7EII - chains A and B; structure by X-ray diffraction, 2.40 A resolution.

# Chain A (and B)
Protein: FAD dependent L-Lys oxidase
Source organism: synthetic construct
Notes: chain B of this document is another copy of the same molecule, construct and numbering; everything in this record applies to it too
Chain sequence (595 residues; numbered -1 to 593; the number before each row is that of its first residue; numbers below 1 keep their minus sign (Met-1 is residue -1)):
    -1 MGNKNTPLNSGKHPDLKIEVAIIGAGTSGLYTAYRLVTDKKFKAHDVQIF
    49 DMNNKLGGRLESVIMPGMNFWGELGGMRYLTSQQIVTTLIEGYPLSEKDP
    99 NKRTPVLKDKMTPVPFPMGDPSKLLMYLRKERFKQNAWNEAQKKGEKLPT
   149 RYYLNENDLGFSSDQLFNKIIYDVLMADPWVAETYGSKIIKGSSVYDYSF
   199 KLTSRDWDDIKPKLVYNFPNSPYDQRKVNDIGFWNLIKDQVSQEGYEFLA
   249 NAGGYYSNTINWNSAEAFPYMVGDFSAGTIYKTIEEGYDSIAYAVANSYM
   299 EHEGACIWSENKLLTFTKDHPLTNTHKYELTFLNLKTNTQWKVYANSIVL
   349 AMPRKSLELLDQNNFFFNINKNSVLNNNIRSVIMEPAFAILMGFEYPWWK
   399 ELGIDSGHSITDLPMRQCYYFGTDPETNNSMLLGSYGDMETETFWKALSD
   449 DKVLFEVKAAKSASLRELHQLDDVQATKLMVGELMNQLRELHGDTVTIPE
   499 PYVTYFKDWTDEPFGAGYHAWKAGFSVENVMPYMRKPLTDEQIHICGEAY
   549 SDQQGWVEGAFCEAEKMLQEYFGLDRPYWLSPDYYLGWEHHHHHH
Not modelled in the structure: -1 to 0, 587-593 (chain B: -1 to 0, 272-273, 587-593)
Small-molecule neighbours: FAD (flavin-adenine dinucleotide): Ile21, Gly22, Ala23, Gly24, Thr25, Ser26, Gly27, Phe48, Asp49, Met50, Asn51, Gly55, Gly56, Arg57, Leu58, Leu72, Gly73, Gly74, Met75, Arg76, Tyr286, Asn309, Lys310, Leu311, Ala349, Met350, Pro351, Ser354, Leu358, Ala385, Trp507, Pro511, Phe512, Gly515, Gly545, Glu546, Gly553, Trp554, Val555, Ala558
From the paper describing this entry:
  - binding site for lysine: Arg76, Glu383, Tyr516
  - conformationally variable residues (loop rearrangement, side-chain flip): Gly251 to Tyr254, Glu383, Tyr516
  - mutagenesis - R76A, E383D: abolished catalytic activity
  - mutagenesis - G251A, G251P (800-fold), Y253A, Y253F, Y254A, Y254F, Y268F, Y516A, Y516F: decreased catalytic activity

# How chain A and chain B interact
Pairs across the interface (60):
  Arg127(A) - Arg127(B)
  Arg127(A) - Glu242(B)
  Lys128(A) - Tyr151(B)  hydrogen bond (side chain-backbone)
  Lys128(A) - Leu152(B)
  Lys128(A) - Asn153(B)  hydrogen bond
  Lys128(A) - Ser240(B)  hydrogen bond
  Arg149(A) - Tyr151(B)
  Tyr151(A) - Lys128(B)  hydrogen bond (backbone-side chain)
  Tyr151(A) - Arg149(B)
  Leu152(A) - Lys128(B)
  Asn153(A) - Lys128(B)  hydrogen bond
  Pro220(A) - Leu477(B)
  Pro220(A) - Gly480(B)
  Pro220(A) - Glu481(B)
  Tyr221(A) - Leu446(B)
  Tyr221(A) - Glu481(B)  hydrogen bond
  Arg224(A) - Asp449(B)  salt bridge
  Arg224(A) - Val451(B)
  Arg224(A) - Leu477(B)
  Trp232(A) - Glu438(B)
  Trp232(A) - Phe442(B)
  Asn233(A) - Phe442(B)  hydrogen bond (side chain-backbone)
  Asn233(A) - Ala445(B)
  Asn233(A) - Leu446(B)
  Lys236(A) - Pro412(B)
  Lys236(A) - Glu481(B)  salt bridge
  Lys236(A) - Asn484(B)
  Lys236(A) - Gln485(B)
  Ser240(A) - Lys128(B)  hydrogen bond
  Gln241(A) - Leu411(B)
  Gln241(A) - Pro412(B)
  Glu242(A) - Arg127(B)
  Asn259(A) - Thr441(B)  hydrogen bond (side chain-backbone)
  Asn259(A) - Phe442(B)  hydrogen bond (side chain-backbone)
  Asn259(A) - Ala445(B)
  Leu411(A) - Gln241(B)
  Pro412(A) - Gln241(B)
  Met437(A) - Glu438(B)
  Glu438(A) - Trp232(B)
  Glu438(A) - Met437(B)
  Glu438(A) - Glu438(B)  hydrogen bond (side chain-backbone)
  Thr441(A) - Trp232(B)
  Thr441(A) - Asn259(B)  hydrogen bond (backbone-side chain)
  Phe442(A) - Trp232(B)
  Phe442(A) - Asn233(B)  hydrogen bond (backbone-side chain)
  Phe442(A) - Asn259(B)  hydrogen bond (backbone-side chain)
  Ala445(A) - Asn233(B)
  Ala445(A) - Asn259(B)
  Leu446(A) - Tyr221(B)  hydrophobic
  Leu446(A) - Asn233(B)
  Asp449(A) - Arg224(B)  salt bridge
  Val451(A) - Arg224(B)
  Leu477(A) - Pro220(B)
  Leu477(A) - Arg224(B)
  Gly480(A) - Pro220(B)
  Glu481(A) - Pro220(B)
  Glu481(A) - Tyr221(B)  hydrogen bond
  Glu481(A) - Lys236(B)  salt bridge
  Asn484(A) - Lys236(B)  hydrogen bond
  Gln485(A) - Lys236(B)
Also at the interface, not in a pair above, chain A (36 interface residues in all): Asp228, Gly230, Asp410, Thr439, Glu488
Also at the interface, not in a pair above, chain B (34 interface residues in all): Asp228, Asp410, Thr439

# Summary
Chain A and chain B form an interface of 36 and 34 residues respectively, with 16 hydrogen bonds and 4 salt
bridges. Polar pairs include Arg224(A)-Asp449(B), Lys236(A)-Glu481(B) and Lys128(A)-Tyr151(B). From the paper:
a binding site for lysine at Arg76(A), Glu383(A) and Tyr516(A); G251A, G251P and Y253A of chain A, among
others, reduce catalytic activity; 11 substitutions were tested in all.
Chain A and chain B are both FAD dependent L-Lys oxidase (synthetic construct); the structure, Ancestral L-Lys
oxidase K387A variant (L-Lys binding form), was determined by X-ray diffraction (same publication as 7EIH).
